Entry 7DBD (X-ray diffraction, 3.09 A resolution); this record covers chains D and E of the 6 polymer chains in the assembly.

Chain D:
Protein: Tubulin beta chain
From: Sus scrofa
Reference sequence: A0A287AGU7 (A0A287AGU7_PIG); numbering as in UniProt (aligned over 1-445)
Sequence (445 residues; numbered 1 to 445; the number before each row is that of its first residue):
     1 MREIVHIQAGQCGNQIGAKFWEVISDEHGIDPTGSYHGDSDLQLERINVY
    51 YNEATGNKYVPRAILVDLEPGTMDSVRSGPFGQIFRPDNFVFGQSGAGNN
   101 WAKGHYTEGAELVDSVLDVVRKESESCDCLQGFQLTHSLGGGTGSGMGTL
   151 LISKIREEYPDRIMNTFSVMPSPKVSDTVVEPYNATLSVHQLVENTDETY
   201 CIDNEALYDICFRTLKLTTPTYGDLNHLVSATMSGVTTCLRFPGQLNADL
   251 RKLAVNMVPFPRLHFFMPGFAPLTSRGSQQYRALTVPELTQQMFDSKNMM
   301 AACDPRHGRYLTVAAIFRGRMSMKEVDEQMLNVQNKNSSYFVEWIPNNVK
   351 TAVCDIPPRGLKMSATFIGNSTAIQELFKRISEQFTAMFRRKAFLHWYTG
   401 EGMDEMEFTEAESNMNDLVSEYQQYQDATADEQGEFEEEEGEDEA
Disordered / not traced: 274-283, 431-445
Residues lining bound ligands:
  - GDP (guanosine-5'-diphosphate): G10, Q11, C12, G13, Q15, I16, D67, N99, S138, G140, G141, G142, T143, G144, V169, P171, V175, S176, E181, N204, L207, Y222, L225, N226
  - H0U (N-[5-(5-cyanothiophen-2-yl)-2-methyl-phenyl]-4-methyl-benzenesulfonamide): N165, Y200, V236, T237, C239, L240, L246, A248, D249, L250, K252, L253, N256, M257, T312, V313, A314, A315, N348, K350, T351, A352, I368

Chain E:
Protein: Stathmin-4
From: Mus musculus
Reference sequence: P63042 (STMN4_MOUSE); residues 3-143 here correspond to UniProt positions 49-189 (UniProt number = residue number + 46)
Sequence (143 residues; each row starts with the number of its first residue):
     1 MADMEVIELNKCTSGQSFEVILKPPSFDGVPEFNASLPRRRDPSLEEIQK
    51 KLEAAEERRKYQEAELLKHLAEKREHEREVIQKAIEENNNFIKMAKEKLA
   101 QKMESNKENREAHLAAMLERLQEKDKHAEEVRKNKELKEEASR
Disordered / not traced: 1-3, 27-41, 142-143
Construct notes: initiating methionine (1); expression tag (2)

How chain D and chain E interact:
Residue-residue contacts - 24 pairs, chain D then chain E:
  Y106(D) - H127(E)
  Y106(D) - A128(E)  hydrophobic
  Y106(D) - V131(E)  hydrophobic
  Y106(D) - R132(E)  hydrogen bond (backbone-side chain)
  T107(D) - K135(E)
  A110(D) - R132(E)
  S153(D) - L121(E)
  S153(D) - K124(E)
  K154(D) - D125(E)  salt bridge
  R156(D) - M117(E)
  R156(D) - L121(E)
  E157(D) - L118(E)
  E157(D) - L121(E)
  E157(D) - D125(E)
  P160(D) - M117(E)
  Q191(D) - K124(E)  hydrogen bond
  N195(D) - L121(E)
  N195(D) - K124(E)
  G400(D) - K135(E)
  E401(D) - K135(E)  salt bridge
  G402(D) - V131(E)
  G402(D) - K135(E)
  M403(D) - V131(E)
  E407(D) - H127(E)  salt bridge
Other interface residues (no listed pair), chain D (17 interface residues in all): D161, T399
Other interface residues (no listed pair), chain E (14 interface residues in all): R110, L114, N134, K138

In short:
Chain D and chain E form an interface of 17 and 14 residues respectively, with 2 hydrogen bonds and 3 salt
bridges. Polar pairs include K154(D)-D125(E), E401(D)-K135(E) and E407(D)-H127(E). Chain D binds compound H0U
and GDP.
Here chain D is Tubulin beta chain (Sus scrofa) and chain E is Stathmin-4 (Mus musculus). Entry 7DBD (444 in
complex with tubulin) was determined by X-ray diffraction.
